Entry 9CAQ (electron microscopy, 3.20 A resolution); this record covers chains C and O of the 14 polymer chains in the assembly.

[Chain C]
Molecule: DNA replication licensing factor MCM4
Organism: Homo sapiens
Notes: EC 3.6.4.12
UniProt: P33991 (MCM4_HUMAN); residues 1-863 here = UniProt positions 1-863
Chain sequence (863 residues; numbered 1 to 863; the number before each row is that of its first residue):
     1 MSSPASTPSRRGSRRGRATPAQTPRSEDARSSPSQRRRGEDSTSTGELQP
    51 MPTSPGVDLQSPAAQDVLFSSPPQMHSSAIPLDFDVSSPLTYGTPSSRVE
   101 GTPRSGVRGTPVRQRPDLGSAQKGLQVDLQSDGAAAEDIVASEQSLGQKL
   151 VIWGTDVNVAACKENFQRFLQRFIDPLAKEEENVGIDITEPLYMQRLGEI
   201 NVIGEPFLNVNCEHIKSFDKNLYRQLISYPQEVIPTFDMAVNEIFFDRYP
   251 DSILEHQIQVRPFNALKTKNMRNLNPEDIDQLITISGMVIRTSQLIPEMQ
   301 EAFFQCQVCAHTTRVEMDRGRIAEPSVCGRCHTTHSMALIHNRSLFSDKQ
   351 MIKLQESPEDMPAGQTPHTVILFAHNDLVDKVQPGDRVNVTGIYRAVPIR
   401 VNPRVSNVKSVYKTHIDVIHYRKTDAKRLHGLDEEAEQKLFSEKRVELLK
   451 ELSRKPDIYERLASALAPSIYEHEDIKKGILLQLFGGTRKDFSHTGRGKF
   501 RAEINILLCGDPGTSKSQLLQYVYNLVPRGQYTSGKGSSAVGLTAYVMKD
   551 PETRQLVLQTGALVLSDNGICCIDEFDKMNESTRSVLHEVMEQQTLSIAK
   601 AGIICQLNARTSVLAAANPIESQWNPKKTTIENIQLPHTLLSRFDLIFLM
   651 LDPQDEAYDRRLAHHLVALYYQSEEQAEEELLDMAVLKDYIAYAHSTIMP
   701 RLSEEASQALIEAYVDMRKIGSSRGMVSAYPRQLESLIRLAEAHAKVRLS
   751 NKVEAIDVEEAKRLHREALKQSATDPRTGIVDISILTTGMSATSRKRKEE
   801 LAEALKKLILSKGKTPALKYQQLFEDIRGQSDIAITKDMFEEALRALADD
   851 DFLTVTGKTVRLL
Unresolved in the structure: 1-106, 130-148, 673-682, 771-863
Differences from the reference sequence: variant Met650 (Leu in P33991)
Curated features (UniProtKB/Swiss-Prot):
  - motif: Ser642 to Asp645 (Arginine finger)
  - binding site (ATP): Tyr471, Arg497, Lys516, Ser517, Asn618, Arg643, Arg732, Glu735
  - modified residue: Ser2 (N-acetylserine), Ser6 (Phosphoserine), Thr7 (Phosphothreonine), Thr19 (Phosphothreonine), Ser26 (Phosphoserine), Ser31 (Phosphoserine), Ser32 (Phosphoserine), Ser34 (Phosphoserine), Thr102 (Phosphothreonine), Ser105 (Phosphoserine), Thr110 (Phosphothreonine), Ser120 (Phosphoserine), Ser131 (Phosphoserine), Ser142 (Phosphoserine), Ser145 (Phosphoserine), Lys220 (N6-acetyllysine), Lys450 (N6-acetyllysine), Lys858 (N6-acetyllysine)
  - cross-link (Glycyl lysine isopeptide (Lys-Gly)): Lys439 (interchain with G-Cter in SUMO2), Lys798 (interchain with G-Cter in SUMO2)
  - natural variant: Met650 (L650M: this construct carries the variant)
  - mutagenesis: Gly364 (G364R: Reduced MCM complex DNA helicase activity. No effect on MCM complex formation. No effect on MCM complex ssDNA binding and ATPase activity)
Ion coordination: Zn2+: Cys306, Cys309, Cys328, Cys331
Residues lining bound ligands: ADP (adenosine-5'-diphosphate): Arg497, Glu592, Pro731, Arg732, Glu735

[Chain O]
Molecule: 44-nt DNA strand
Sequence (44 nucleotides; row label = number of the first residue in the row):
     2 AAAAAAAAAAAAAAAAAAAAAAATTTTTTTTTTTTTTTTTTTTT

[How chain C and chain O interact]
Residue-residue contacts (7):
  Arg404(C) - DT31(O)  salt bridge to the phosphate
  Arg404(C) - DT32(O)  salt bridge to the phosphate
  Ser539(C) - DT41(O)  hydrogen bond to the phosphate
  Val541(C) - DT40(O)  phosphate contact
  Val541(C) - DT41(O)  phosphate contact
  Lys600(C) - DT40(O)  phosphate contact
  Ala601(C) - DT39(O)  phosphate contact
Other interface residues (no listed pair), chain C (7 interface residues in all): Val405, Gly542

[Summary]
7 residues of chain C face 5 of chain O across their interface, with 1 hydrogen bond and 2 salt bridges. Polar
pairs include Ser539(C)-DT41(O), Arg404(C)-DT31(O) and Arg404(C)-DT32(O). Chain C binds ADP. UniProt lists 8
ATP-binding residues and one mutagenesis site on chain C.
Chain C is DNA replication licensing factor MCM4 (Homo sapiens) and chain O is a 44-nt DNA strand; the
structure, Cryo-EM structure of a human MCM2-7 double hexamer formed from independently loaded MCM2-7 single
hexamers, was determined by electron microscopy together with 8W0E, 8W0F, 8W0G and 8W0I from the same study.
